4FWH - chain A; structure by X-ray diffraction, 2.19 A resolution.

# Chain A
Name: TTC1975 peptidase
Source organism: Meiothermus taiwanensis
Notes: EC 3.4.21.53
UniProt: C9DRU9 (C9DRU9_9DEIN); numbering as in UniProt (aligned over 1-719)
Sequence (732 residues; each row starts with the number of its first residue):
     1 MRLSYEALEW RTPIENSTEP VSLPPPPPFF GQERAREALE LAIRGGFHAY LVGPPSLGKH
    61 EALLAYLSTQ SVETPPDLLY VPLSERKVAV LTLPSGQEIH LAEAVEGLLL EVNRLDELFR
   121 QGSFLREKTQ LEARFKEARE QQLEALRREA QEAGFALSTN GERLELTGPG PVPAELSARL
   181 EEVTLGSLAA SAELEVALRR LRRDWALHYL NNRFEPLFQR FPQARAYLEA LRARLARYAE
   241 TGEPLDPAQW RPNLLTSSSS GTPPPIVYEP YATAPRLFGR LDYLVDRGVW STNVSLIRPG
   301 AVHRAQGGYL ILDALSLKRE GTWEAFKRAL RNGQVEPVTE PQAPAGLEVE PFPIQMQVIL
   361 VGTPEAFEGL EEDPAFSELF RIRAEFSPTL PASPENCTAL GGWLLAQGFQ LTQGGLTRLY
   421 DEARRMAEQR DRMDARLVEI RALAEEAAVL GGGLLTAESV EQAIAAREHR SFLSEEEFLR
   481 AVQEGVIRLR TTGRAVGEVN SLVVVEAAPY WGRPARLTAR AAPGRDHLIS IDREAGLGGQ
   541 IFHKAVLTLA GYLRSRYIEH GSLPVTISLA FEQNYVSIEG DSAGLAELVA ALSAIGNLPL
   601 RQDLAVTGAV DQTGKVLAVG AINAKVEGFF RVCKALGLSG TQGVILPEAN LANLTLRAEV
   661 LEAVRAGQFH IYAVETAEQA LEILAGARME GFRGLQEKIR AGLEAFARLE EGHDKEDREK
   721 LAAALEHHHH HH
Unresolved in the structure: 102-217, 228, 233-236, 245-249, 286-289, 342, 713-732
Differences from the reference sequence: expression tag (720-732)
Covalently attached groups: compound CIX linked to S582
Ligand contacts: CIX (N-[(benzyloxy)carbonyl]-L-leucyl-N-[(1R)-1-(dihydroxyboranyl)-3-methylbutyl]-L-leucinamide): L502, V503, V504, V505, E506, A507, F542, F571, N574, V576, S577, I578, E579, G580, D581, A583, K625

# Overview
Compound CIX is covalently linked to S582.
Chain A is TTC1975 peptidase (Meiothermus taiwanensis); the structure, Crystal structure of the Lon-like
protease MtaLonC in complex with MG262, was determined by X-ray diffraction together with 4FW9 and 4FWD from
the same study.
